Entry 8SFO (electron microscopy, 3.30 A resolution); this record covers chains A and C of the 4 polymer chains in the assembly.

# Chain A
Protein: CRISPR-associated endonuclease Cas12a
From: Acidaminococcus sp. BV3L6
Notes: EC 3.1.21.1, 4.6.1.22
Reference sequence: U2UMQ6 (CS12A_ACISB); residues 1-1307 here = UniProt positions 1-1307
Chain sequence (1311 residues; row label = number of the first residue in the row; numbers below 1 keep their minus sign (Gly-3 is residue -3)):
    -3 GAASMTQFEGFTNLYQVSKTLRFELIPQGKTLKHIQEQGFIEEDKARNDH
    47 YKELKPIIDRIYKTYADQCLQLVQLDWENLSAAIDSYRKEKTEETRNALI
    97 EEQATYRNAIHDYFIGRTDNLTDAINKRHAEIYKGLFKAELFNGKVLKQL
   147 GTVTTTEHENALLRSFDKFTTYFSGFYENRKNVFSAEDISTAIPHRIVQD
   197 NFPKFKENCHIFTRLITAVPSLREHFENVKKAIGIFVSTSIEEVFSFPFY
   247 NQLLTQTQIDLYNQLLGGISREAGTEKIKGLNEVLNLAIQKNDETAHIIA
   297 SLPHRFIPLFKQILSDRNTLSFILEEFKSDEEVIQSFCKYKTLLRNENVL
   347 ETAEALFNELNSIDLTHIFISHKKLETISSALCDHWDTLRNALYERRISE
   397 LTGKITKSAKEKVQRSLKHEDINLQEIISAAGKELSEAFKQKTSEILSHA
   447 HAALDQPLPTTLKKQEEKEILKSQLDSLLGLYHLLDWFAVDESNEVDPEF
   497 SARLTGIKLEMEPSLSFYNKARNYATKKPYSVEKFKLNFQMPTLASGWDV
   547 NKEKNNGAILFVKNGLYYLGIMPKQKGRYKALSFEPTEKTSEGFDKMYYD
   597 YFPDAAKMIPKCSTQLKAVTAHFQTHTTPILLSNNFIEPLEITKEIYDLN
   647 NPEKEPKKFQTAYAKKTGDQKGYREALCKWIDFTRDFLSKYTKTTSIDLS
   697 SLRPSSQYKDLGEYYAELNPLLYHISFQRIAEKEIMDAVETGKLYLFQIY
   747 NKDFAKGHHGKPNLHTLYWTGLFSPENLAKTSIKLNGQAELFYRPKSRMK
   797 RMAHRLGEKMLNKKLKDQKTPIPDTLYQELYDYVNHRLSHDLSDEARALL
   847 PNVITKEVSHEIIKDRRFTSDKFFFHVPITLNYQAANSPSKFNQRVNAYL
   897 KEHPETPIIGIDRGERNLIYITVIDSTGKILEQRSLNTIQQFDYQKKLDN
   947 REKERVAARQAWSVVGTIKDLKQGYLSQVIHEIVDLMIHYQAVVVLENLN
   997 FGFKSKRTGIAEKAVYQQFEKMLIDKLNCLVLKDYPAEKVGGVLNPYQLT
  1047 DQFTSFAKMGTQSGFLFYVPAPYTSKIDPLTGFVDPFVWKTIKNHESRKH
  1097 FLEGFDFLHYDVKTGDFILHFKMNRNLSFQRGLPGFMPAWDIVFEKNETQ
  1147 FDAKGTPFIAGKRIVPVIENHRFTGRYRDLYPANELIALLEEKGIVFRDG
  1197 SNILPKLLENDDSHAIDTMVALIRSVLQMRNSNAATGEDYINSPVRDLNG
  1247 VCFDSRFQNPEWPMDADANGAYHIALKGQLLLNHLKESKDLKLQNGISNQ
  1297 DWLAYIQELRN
Unresolved in the structure: -3 to 0, 398-402, 794-855
Construct notes: expression tag (-3 to 0)
Bound ions: Mg2+ site 1: Asp908, Glu993 (shared with 1 residue of chain D); Mg2+ site 2: Asp908, Asp1263 (shared with 1 residue of chain D)
Curated features (UniProtKB/Swiss-Prot):
  - DNA-binding region: Pro599 to Lys607 (PAM-binding on target DNA), Lys780 to Gly783 (Target DNA), Arg951 to Lys968 (Target DNA), Ser1051 to Ala1053 (Target DNA)
  - region: Met1 to Gly35 (WED-I (OBD-I)), Gln941 to Ala957 (Bridge helix)
  - active site: His800 (For pre-crRNA processing), Lys809 (For pre-crRNA processing), Lys860 (For pre-crRNA processing), Asp908 (For DNase activity of RuvC domain), Glu993 (For DNase activity of RuvC domain), Arg1226 (For DNase activity of nuclease domain), Asp1263 (For DNase activity of RuvC domain)
  - binding site (crRNA): Tyr47 to Lys51, Asn175, Arg176, Lys307 to Leu310, Lys752 to His761, Met806 to Asn808
  - site: Arg18 (Binds crRNA), Thr167 (Binds PAM on target DNA), Arg192 (Binds crRNA), Trp382 (Binds crRNA-target DNA heteroduplex), Lys548 (Binds PAM on target DNA), Lys607 (Binds sequence-specific recognition of both target and non-target strand bases in PAM), His872 (Binds crRNA), Gln1014 (Binds target DNA)
  - mutagenesis: Thr167 (T167A: Wild-type to slightly improved guided indel formation), Arg176 (R176A: Decreased guided indel formation), Arg192 (R192A: Decreased guided indel formation), Trp382 (W382A: Nearly complete loss of guided indel formation), Lys548 (K548A: Decreased guided indel formation), Met604 (M604A: Decreased guided indel formation), Lys607 (K607A: Nearly complete loss of guided indel formation, probable loss of PAM recognition), Lys780 (K780A: Nearly complete loss of guided indel formation), Gly783 (G783P: Complete loss of guided indel formation), Asp908 (D908A: No longer provides resistance to plasmids or phage in E.coli; D908P: Complete loss of guided indel formation; neither DNA strand is cleaved in vitro), Arg951 (R951A: Nearly complete loss of guided indel formation), Arg955 (R955A: Partial loss of guided indel formation), 6 further mutagenesis entries in UniProt
What the authors report for this chain:
  - contacts within the chain: Arg951-Glu1008, Gln941-Lys1009, Asp945-Lys1009
  - conformationally variable residues (loop rearrangement): Glu1008, Lys1009
  - binding site for the 56-nt DNA strand: Arg912, Lys949, Phe999, Arg1003, Lys1072, Arg1127, Arg1172, Arg1226, Asn1295
  - catalytic residues: Asp908, Glu993, Asp1263
  - mutagenesis - F999A, R1003A: unchanged catalytic activity on 20-bp target
  - mutagenesis - F999A, R1003A (14-fold): decreased catalytic activity on 16-bp target
  - contacts within the chain: Lys1000-Glu1016 (from molecular simulation)
  - mutagenesis - R1003A: unchanged catalytic activity (TS cleavage of the 20-bp target)
  - mutagenesis - R1003A (7-fold): decreased catalytic activity (TS cleavage of the 16-bp target)

# Chain C
Molecule: 56-nt DNA strand
Sequence (56 nucleotides; row label = number of the first residue in the row; numbers below 1 keep their minus sign (DA-11 is residue -11)):
   -11 AGCACAGTAGCTACTCCACATGGCATTCCACTTATCACTAAAAGATCGGA
    39 AGAGCG
Unresolved in the structure: -11 to 0, 41-44

# Chain A / chain C interface
Residue-residue contacts (84; chain A residue first):
  Asn175(A) with DC24(C), base contact
  Asn178(A) with DT23(C), sugar contact; DC24(C), hydrogen bond to the sugar
  Asp184(A) with DT23(C), phosphate contact
  Ile185(A) with DT23(C), phosphate contact
  Ser186(A) with DA22(C), phosphate contact; DT23(C), hydrogen bond to the phosphate
  Thr187(A) with DA22(C), base contact
  Gly263(A) with DC12(C), phosphate contact
  Gly264(A) with DA13(C), sugar contact
  Ser266(A) with DA13(C), sugar contact
  Lys273(A) with DC12(C), base contact
  Asn278(A) with DG11(C), phosphate contact; DC12(C), hydrogen bond to the phosphate
  Glu279(A) with DG11(C), hydrogen bond to the base
  Asn282(A) with DG10(C), hydrogen bond to the base; DG11(C), sugar contact
  Leu283(A) with DG10(C), base contact
  Gln286(A) with DG10(C), hydrogen bond to the base
  Arg301(A) with DC12(C), salt bridge to the phosphate
  Thr315(A) with DT14(C), phosphate contact
  Ser317(A) with DA13(C), phosphate contact; DT14(C), sugar contact
  Ile319(A) with DT14(C), phosphate contact; DT15(C), phosphate contact
  Glu372(A) with DC7(C), hydrogen bond to the base; DA8(C), hydrogen bond to the base
  Ser376(A) with DC7(C), base contact
  Asp380(A) with DA6(C), phosphate contact
  Trp382(A) with DC7(C), base contact
  Asn519(A) with DT15(C), hydrogen bond to the sugar; DC16(C), sugar contact
  Thr522(A) with DC16(C), sugar contact; DC17(C), sugar contact
  Lys523(A) with DC16(C), phosphate contact; DC17(C), phosphate contact
  Lys524(A) with DC17(C), hydrogen bond to the phosphate; DA18(C), phosphate contact
  Ser542(A) with DT27(C), sugar contact
  Gly543(A) with DA28(C), phosphate contact
  Trp544(A) with DA28(C), phosphate contact
  Asp545(A) with DA28(C), phosphate contact
  Asn547(A) with DA29(C), phosphate contact
  Lys548(A) with DA28(C), sugar contact; DA29(C), hydrogen bond to the base
  Tyr597(A) with DT27(C), phosphate contact; DA28(C), phosphate contact
  Pro599(A) with DT27(C), sugar contact; DA28(C), sugar contact
  Lys603(A) with DC26(C), salt bridge to the phosphate
  Met604(A) with DT27(C), base contact; DA28(C), base contact
  Lys607(A) with DA28(C), hydrogen bond to the base; DA29(C), hydrogen bond to the base; DA30(C), sugar contact
  Leu612(A) with DA31(C), phosphate contact
  Lys613(A) with DA31(C), hydrogen bond to the phosphate; DG32(C), salt bridge to the phosphate
  Tyr687(A) with DA29(C), sugar contact; DA30(C), hydrogen bond to the phosphate
  Lys689(A) with DA29(C), phosphate contact
  Lys780(A) with DT27(C), salt bridge to the phosphate
  Asn782(A) with DC26(C), sugar contact; DT27(C), phosphate contact
  Gly783(A) with DC26(C), hydrogen bond to the phosphate; DT27(C), hydrogen bond to the phosphate
  Gln784(A) with DA25(C), base contact; DC26(C), sugar contact; DT27(C), base contact
  Pro874(A) with DC26(C), base contact
  Arg951(A) with DA18(C), phosphate contact
  Gly962(A) with DA18(C), sugar contact
  Thr963(A) with DC19(C), phosphate contact
  Ile964(A) with DC19(C), hydrogen bond to the phosphate
  Lys965(A) with DC19(C), hydrogen bond to the phosphate; DT20(C), phosphate contact
  Phe997(A) with DT21(C), phosphate contact
  Gln1013(A) with DT21(C), hydrogen bond to the phosphate
  Gln1014(A) with DT20(C), phosphate contact
  Ser1051(A) with DA22(C), phosphate contact; DT23(C), phosphate contact
  Phe1052(A) with DT21(C), phosphate contact; DA22(C), hydrogen bond to the phosphate
  Ala1053(A) with DA22(C), hydrogen bond to the phosphate
Interface residues without a listed pair, chain A (71 interface residues in all): Ser14, Asn259, Gln260, Phe318, Glu322, Arg518, Tyr595, Cys608, Ala614, Asn631, Leu781, Val961, Arg1172

# In short
The interface between chain A and chain C involves 71 residues on one side and 26 on the other; the contacts
include 22 hydrogen bonds and 4 salt bridges. Polar contacts include Glu279(A)-DG11(C), Asn282(A)-DG10(C) and
Gln286(A)-DG10(C). The paper reports catalytic residues Asp908(A), Glu993(A) and Asp1263(A); F999A and R1003A
of chain A reduce catalytic activity on 16-bp target.
Chain A is CRISPR-associated endonuclease Cas12a (Acidaminococcus sp. BV3L6) and chain C is a 56-nt DNA
strand; the structure, WT CRISPR-Cas12a with a 20bp R-loop and nontarget strand in the RuvC active site, was
determined by electron microscopy (same publication as 8SFH, 8SFI, 8SFJ, 8SFL, 8SFN, 8SFP, 8SFQ and 8SFR).
